PDB entry 7MUQ | electron microscopy, 4.60 A resolution (low resolution: residue-level contacts below are approximate; hydrogen-bond / salt-bridge calls are withheld) | chains MH and ZH of the 205 polymer chains in the assembly

== Chain MH (and ZH) ==
Name: Type IV secretion protein IcmK
Source organism: Legionella pneumophila
Notes: chain ZH of this document is another copy of the same molecule, construct and numbering; everything in this record applies to it too
UniProtKB: A0A2S6FBG9 (A0A2S6FBG9_LEGPN); residues 1-361 here = UniProt positions 1-361
Chain sequence (361 residues; numbered 1 to 361; the number before each row is that of its first residue):
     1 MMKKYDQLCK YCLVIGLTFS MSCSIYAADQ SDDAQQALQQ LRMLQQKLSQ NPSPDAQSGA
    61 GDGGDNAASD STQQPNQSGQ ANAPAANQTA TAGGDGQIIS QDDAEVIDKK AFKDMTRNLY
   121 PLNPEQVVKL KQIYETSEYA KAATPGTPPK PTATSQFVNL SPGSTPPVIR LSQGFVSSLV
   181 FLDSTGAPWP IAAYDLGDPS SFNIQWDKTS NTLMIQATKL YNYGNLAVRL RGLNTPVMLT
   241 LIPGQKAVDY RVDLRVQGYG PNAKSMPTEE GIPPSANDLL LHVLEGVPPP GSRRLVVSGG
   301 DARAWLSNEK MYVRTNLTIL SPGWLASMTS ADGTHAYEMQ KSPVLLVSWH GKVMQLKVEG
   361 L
Disordered / not traced: 1-103 (chain ZH: 1-103, 264-277, 361)

== How chain MH and chain ZH interact ==
Residue-residue contacts (64):
  Pro121(MH) with Asp108(ZH)
  Gln126(MH) with Asp108(ZH); Lys109(ZH); Phe112(ZH)
  Lys129(MH) with Phe112(ZH)
  Leu130(MH) with Phe112(ZH)
  Ile133(MH) with Thr116(ZH)
  Tyr134(MH) with Tyr120(ZH)
  Ala140(MH) with Pro124(ZH); Val127(ZH)
  Lys141(MH) with Lys131(ZH)
  Ala143(MH) with Lys131(ZH)
  Pro145(MH) with Lys131(ZH)
  Phe157(MH) with Glu285(ZH); Val287(ZH)
  Pro162(MH) with Ala153(ZH)
  Asp183(MH) with Glu285(ZH)
  Ser184(MH) with Leu281(ZH); Glu285(ZH)
  Asp195(MH) with Val176(ZH); Gln205(ZH); Met214(ZH)
  Tyr221(MH) with Glu135(ZH); Glu138(ZH); Tyr139(ZH); Ala142(ZH)
  Tyr223(MH) with Phe175(ZH)
  Gly224(MH) with Phe175(ZH)
  Asn225(MH) with Phe175(ZH); Val176(ZH); Tyr250(ZH)
  Arg229(MH) with Asp207(ZH); Ser210(ZH)
  Asn234(MH) with Val180(ZH); Leu182(ZH); Pro188(ZH); Asn211(ZH); Thr212(ZH)
  Thr235(MH) with Arg251(ZH)
  Pro236(MH) with Ser178(ZH); Arg251(ZH)
  Met238(MH) with Ser178(ZH); Tyr250(ZH); Arg251(ZH)
  Leu239(MH) with Tyr250(ZH)
  Thr240(MH) with Tyr250(ZH)
  Arg255(MH) with Glu285(ZH)
  Val256(MH) with Glu285(ZH)
  Gln257(MH) with Leu281(ZH); His282(ZH); Glu285(ZH)
  Tyr259(MH) with Leu281(ZH)
  Pro267(MH) with Met328(ZH); Thr329(ZH)
  Thr268(MH) with Met328(ZH); Thr329(ZH)
  Glu269(MH) with Leu280(ZH); Ser327(ZH); Met328(ZH)
  Glu270(MH) with Trp324(ZH); Ala326(ZH); Ser327(ZH)
  Gly271(MH) with Trp324(ZH)
  Ile272(MH) with Leu325(ZH)
Also at the interface, not in a pair above, chain MH (40 interface residues in all): Leu122, Gly163, Gly197, Asn222
Also at the interface, not in a pair above, chain ZH (45 interface residues in all): Lys113, Val128, Thr154, Gly174, Asp253, Leu284, Ser330

== In short ==
40 residues of chain MH and 45 residues of chain ZH are in contact.
Both chains are Type IV secretion protein IcmK (Legionella pneumophila). Entry 7MUQ (Reconstruction of the
Legionella pneumophila Dot/Icm T4SS 3DVA Map 1) was determined by electron microscopy, deposited together with
7MUC, 7MUD, 7MUE, 7MUS, 7MUV, 7MUW and 7MUY.
